6PXZ - chains B and C of the 3 polymer chains in the assembly; structure by X-ray diffraction, 1.70 A resolution.

[Chain B (and C)]
Molecule: Serum amyloid A-3 protein
From: Mus musculus
Notes: chain C of this document is another copy of the same molecule, construct and numbering; everything in this record applies to it too
UniProtKB: P04918 (SAA3_MOUSE); residues 19-122 here = UniProt positions 19-122
Chain sequence (104 residues; numbered 19 to 122; the number before each row is that of its first residue):
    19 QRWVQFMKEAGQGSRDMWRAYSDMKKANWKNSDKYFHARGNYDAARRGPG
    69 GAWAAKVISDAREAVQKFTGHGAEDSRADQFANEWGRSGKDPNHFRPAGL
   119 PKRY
Not modelled in the structure: 19

[Chain B / chain C interface]
Residue-residue contacts (10; chain B residue first):
  K74(B) - K74(C)
  V75(B) - W71(C)  hydrogen bond (backbone-side chain)
  D78(B) - W71(C)
  A79(B) - W21(C)  hydrophobic
  A79(B) - F24(C)  hydrophobic
  A79(B) - W71(C)
  R80(B) - W21(C)
  A82(B) - F24(C)  hydrophobic
  V83(B) - W21(C)  hydrophobic
  V83(B) - F24(C)  hydrophobic
Also at the interface, not in a pair above, chain B (8 interface residues in all): W71
Also at the interface, not in a pair above, chain C (6 interface residues in all): P67, V75

[Overview]
8 residues of chain B and 6 residues of chain C are in contact, with 1 hydrogen bond. Its one hydrogen-bonded
contact is V75(B)-W71(C).
Chain B and chain C are both Serum amyloid A-3 protein (Mus musculus); the structure, Crystal Structure of
mouse Serum Amyloid A3 (SAA3) in the trimeric form, was determined by X-ray diffraction together with 6PY0
from the same study.
